5VVS - chains A and H of the 15 polymer chains in the assembly; structure by electron microscopy, 6.40 A resolution (low resolution: residue-level contacts below are approximate; hydrogen-bond / salt-bridge calls are withheld).

# Chain A
Name: DNA-directed RNA polymerase II subunit RPB1
From: Saccharomyces cerevisiae (strain ATCC 204508 / S288c)
Notes: EC 2.7.7.6
UniProt: P04050 (RPB1_YEAST); residue numbers follow UniProt; this construct covers 1-1733
Sequence (1733 residues; row label = number of the first residue in the row):
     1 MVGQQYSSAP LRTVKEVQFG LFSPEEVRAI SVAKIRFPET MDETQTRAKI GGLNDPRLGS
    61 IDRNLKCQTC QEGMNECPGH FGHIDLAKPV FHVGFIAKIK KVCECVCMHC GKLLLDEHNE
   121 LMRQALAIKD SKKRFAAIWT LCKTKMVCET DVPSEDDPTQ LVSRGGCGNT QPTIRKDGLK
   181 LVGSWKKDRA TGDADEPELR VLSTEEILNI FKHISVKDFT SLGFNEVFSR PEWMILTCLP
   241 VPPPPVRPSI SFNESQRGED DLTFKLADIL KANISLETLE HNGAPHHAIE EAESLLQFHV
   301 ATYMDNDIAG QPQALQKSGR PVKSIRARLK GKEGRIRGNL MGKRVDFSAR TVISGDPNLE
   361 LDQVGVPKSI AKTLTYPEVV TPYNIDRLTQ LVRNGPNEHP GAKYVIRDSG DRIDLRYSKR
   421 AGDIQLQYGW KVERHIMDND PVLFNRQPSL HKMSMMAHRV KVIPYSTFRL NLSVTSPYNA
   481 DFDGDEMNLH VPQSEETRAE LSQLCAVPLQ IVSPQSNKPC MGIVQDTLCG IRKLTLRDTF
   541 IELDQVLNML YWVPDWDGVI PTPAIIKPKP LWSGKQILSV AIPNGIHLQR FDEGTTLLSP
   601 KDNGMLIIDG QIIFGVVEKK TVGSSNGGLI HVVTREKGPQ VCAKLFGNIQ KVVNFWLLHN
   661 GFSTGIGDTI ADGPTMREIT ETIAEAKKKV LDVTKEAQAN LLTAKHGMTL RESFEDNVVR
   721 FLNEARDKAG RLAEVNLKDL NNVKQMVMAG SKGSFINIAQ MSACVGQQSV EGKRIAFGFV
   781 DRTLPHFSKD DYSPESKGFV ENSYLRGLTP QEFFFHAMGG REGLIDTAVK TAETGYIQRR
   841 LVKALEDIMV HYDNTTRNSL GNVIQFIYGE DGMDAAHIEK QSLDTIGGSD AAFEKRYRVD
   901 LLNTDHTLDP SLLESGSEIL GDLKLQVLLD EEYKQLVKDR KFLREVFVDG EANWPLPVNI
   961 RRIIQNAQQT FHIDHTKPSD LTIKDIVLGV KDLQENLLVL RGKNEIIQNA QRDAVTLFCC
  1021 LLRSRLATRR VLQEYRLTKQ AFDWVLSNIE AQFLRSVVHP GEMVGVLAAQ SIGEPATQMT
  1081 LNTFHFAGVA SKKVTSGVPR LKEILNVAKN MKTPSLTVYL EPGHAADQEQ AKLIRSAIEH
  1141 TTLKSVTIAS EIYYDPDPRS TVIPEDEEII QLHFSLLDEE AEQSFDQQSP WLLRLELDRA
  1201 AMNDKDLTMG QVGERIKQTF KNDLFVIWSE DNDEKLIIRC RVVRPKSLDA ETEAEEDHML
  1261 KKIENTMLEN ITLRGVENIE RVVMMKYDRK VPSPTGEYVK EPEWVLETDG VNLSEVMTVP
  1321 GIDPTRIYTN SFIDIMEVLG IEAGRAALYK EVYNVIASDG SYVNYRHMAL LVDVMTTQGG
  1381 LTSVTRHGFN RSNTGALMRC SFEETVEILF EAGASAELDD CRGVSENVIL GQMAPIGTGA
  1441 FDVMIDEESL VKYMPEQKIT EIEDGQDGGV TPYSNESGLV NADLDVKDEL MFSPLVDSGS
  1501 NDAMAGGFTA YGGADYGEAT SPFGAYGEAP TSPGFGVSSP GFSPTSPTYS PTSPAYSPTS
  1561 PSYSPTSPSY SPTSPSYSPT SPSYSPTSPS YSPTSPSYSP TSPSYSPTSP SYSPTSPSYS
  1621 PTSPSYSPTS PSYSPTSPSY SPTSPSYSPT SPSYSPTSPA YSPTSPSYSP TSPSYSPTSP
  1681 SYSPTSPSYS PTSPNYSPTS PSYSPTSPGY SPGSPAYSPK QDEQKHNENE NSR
Disordered / not traced: 1-7, 1463-1733
Ion coordination: Zn2+ site 1: C67, E72, C77, P78; Zn2+ site 2: C107, M108, C110

# Chain H
Name: DNA-directed RNA polymerases I, II, and III subunit RPABC3
From: Saccharomyces cerevisiae (strain ATCC 204508 / S288c)
UniProt: P20436 (RPAB3_YEAST); residue numbers follow UniProt; this construct covers 1-146
Sequence (146 residues; each row starts with the number of its first residue):
     1 MSNTLFDDIF QVSEVDPGRY NKVCRIEAAS TTQDQCKLTL DINVELFPVA AQDSLTVTIA
    61 SSLNLEDTPA NDSSATRSWR PPQAGDRSLA DDYDYVMYGT AYKFEEVSKD LIAVYYSFGG
   121 LLMRLEGNYR NLNNLKQENA YLLIRR

# How chain A and chain H interact
Residue-residue contacts (54; chain A residue first):
  R537(A) with Y20(H); V23(H); D41(H); G120(H); L122(H)
  D538(A) with Y20(H); N21(H); K22(H); V23(H)
  G558(A) with S78(H)
  V559(A) with T76(H); R77(H); S78(H)
  I560(A) with S74(H); A75(H); R77(H); S78(H); W79(H)
  P561(A) with S74(H); W79(H)
  T562(A) with S74(H); A75(H); Y98(H); Y141(H)
  P563(A) with W79(H); Y98(H)
  A564(A) with M97(H); Y98(H)
  I565(A) with V96(H); M97(H)
  I566(A) with V96(H); M97(H); Y98(H)
  K567(A) with D94(H); Y95(H); V96(H)
  S573(A) with G119(H); G120(H)
  K575(A) with S117(H); G119(H); G120(H)
  Q576(A) with Y98(H)
  T596(A) with Y115(H)
  L597(A) with K103(H)
  L598(A) with R25(H); Y115(H); L122(H); M123(H); R124(H)
  P600(A) with Y20(H)
  D602(A) with Y20(H)
  I613(A) with Y102(H)
  F614(A) with L122(H)
  D739(A) with R19(H)
Interface residues without a listed pair, chain A (28 interface residues in all): F540, P568, P570, S599, I608
Interface residues without a listed pair, chain H (33 interface residues in all): G18, T39, N43, Y93, L121

# In short
28 residues of chain A face 33 of chain H across their interface. C67(A), E72(A), C77(A) and P78(A) form the
Zn2+ site 1. C107(A), M108(A) and C110(A) form the Zn2+ site 2.
Here chain A is DNA-directed RNA polymerase II subunit RPB1 and chain H is DNA-directed RNA polymerases I, II,
and III subunit RPABC3, both from Saccharomyces cerevisiae (strain ATCC 204508 / S288c). Entry 5VVS (RNA pol
II elongation complex) was determined by electron microscopy together with 5VVR from the same study.
